PDB entry 8ATT | electron microscopy, 3.44 A resolution | chains B and A of the 5 polymer chains in the assembly

[Chain B]
Name: Mitochondrial transcription factor 1
From: Saccharomyces cerevisiae S288C
Notes: EC 2.1.1.-
UniProtKB: P14908 (MTF1_YEAST); residues 2-341 here = UniProt positions 2-341
Sequence (354 residues; each row starts with the number of its first residue; numbers below 1 keep their minus sign (Met-12 is residue -12)):
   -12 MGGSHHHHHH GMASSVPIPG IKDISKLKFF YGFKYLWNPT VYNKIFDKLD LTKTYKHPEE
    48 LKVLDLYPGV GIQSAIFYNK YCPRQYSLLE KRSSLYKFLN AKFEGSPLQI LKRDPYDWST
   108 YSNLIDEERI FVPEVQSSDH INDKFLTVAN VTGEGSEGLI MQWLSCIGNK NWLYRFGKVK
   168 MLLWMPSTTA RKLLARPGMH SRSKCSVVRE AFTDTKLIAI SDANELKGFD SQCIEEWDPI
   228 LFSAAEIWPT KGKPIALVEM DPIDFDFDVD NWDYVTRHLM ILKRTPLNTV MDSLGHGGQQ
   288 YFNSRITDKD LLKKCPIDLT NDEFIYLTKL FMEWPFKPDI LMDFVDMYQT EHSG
Not modelled in the structure: -12 to 1
Sequence notes: initiating methionine (-12); expression tag (-11 to 1)
Residues lining bound ligands: GTP (guanosine-5'-triphosphate): Thr337, Glu338, His339, Ser340, Gly341
UniProt features mapped onto this chain:
  - binding site (S-adenosyl-L-methionine): Leu23, Glu77, Asp101, Asn137
Reported in the primary citation:
  - mutagenesis - F16A/Y18A, D101A (approximately 30%), Y103A (about 100-fold): decreased catalytic activity

[Chain A]
Name: DNA-directed RNA polymerase, mitochondrial
From: Saccharomyces cerevisiae S288C
Notes: EC 2.7.7.6
UniProtKB: P13433 (RPOM_YEAST); residue numbers follow UniProt; this construct covers 100-1351
Sequence (1262 residues; numbered 90 to 1351; the number before each row is that of its first residue):
    90 GAMGSGIQRP SAVTSMTRTR DVMQLWSLLE ACLQSNLMKR AFSILESLYL VPEHKQRFIE
   150 DYNMYLNSFS KNDPNFPILK MNEKLTNDLE TSFKDVNYND KTLAIMIHHA LNFHSTTSSM
   210 LLKPIISAYL KMSVNGIREI FSCLDILTIS DLNILMNDLK VITPSQLPNS VRPILESLTL
   270 SPTPVNNIEN EEGLNKVEAE NDSKLHKASN ASSDSIKKPS LDPLREVSFH GSTEVLSKDA
   330 EKLIAVDTIG MRVIRHTLLG LSLTPEQKEQ ISKFKFDAND NVLKMKPTKN DDNNNSINFF
   390 EIYNSLPTLE EKKAFESALN IFNQDRQKVL ENRATEAARE RWKHDFEEAK ARGDISIEKN
   450 LNVKLWKWYN EMLPLVKEEI NHCRSLLSEK LSDKKGLNKV DTNRLGYGPY LTLIDPGKMC
   510 VITILELLKL NSTGGVIEGM RTARAVISVG KAIEMEFRSE QVLKSESQAF RDVNKKSPEF
   570 KKLVQNAKSV FRSSQIEQSK ILWPQSIRAR IGSVLISMLI QVAKVSVQGV DPVTKAKVHG
   630 EAPAFAHGYQ YHNGSKLGVL KIHKTLIRQL NGERLIASVQ PQLLPMLVEP KPWVNWRSGG
   690 YHYTQSTLLR TKDSPEQVAY LKAASDNGDI DRVYDGLNVL GRTPWTVNRK VFDVVSQVWN
   750 KGEGFLDIPG AQDEMVLPPA PPKNSDPSIL RAWKLQVKTI ANKFSSDRSN RCDTNYKLEI
   810 ARAFLGEKLY FPHNLDFRGR AYPLSPHFNH LGNDMSRGLL IFWHGKKLGP SGLKWLKIHL
   870 SNLFGFDKLP LKDRVAFTES HLQDIKDSAE NPLTGDRWWT TADKPWQALA TCFELNEVMK
   930 MDNPEEFISH QPVHQDGTCN GLQHYAALGG DVEGATQVNL VPSDKPQDVY AHVARLVQKR
   990 LEIAAEKGDE NAKILKDKIT RKVVKQTVMT NVYGVTYVGA TFQIAKQLSP IFDDRKESLD
  1050 FSKYLTKHVF SAIRELFHSA HLIQDWLGES AKRISKSIRL DVDEKSFKNG NKPDFMSSVI
  1110 WTTPLGLPIV QPYREESKKQ VETNLQTVFI SDPFAVNPVN ARRQKAGLPP NFIHSLDASH
  1170 MLLSAAECGK QGLDFASVHD SYWTHASDID TMNVVLREQF IKLHEVDLVL RLKEEFDQRY
  1230 KNYVKIGKLK RSTDLAQKII RIRKDLSRKL GRSTTLADEI YFEKKRQELL NSPLIEDRNV
  1290 GEKMVTTVSL FEDITDLDAL ELENGGDENS GMSVLLPLRL PEIPPKGDFD VTVLRNSQYF
  1350 FS
Not modelled in the structure: 90-406, 559-588, 1311-1319
Sequence notes: expression tag (90-99)

[Interface between chain B and chain A]
Contacting residue pairs (43; chain B residue first):
  Trp105(B) - Pro776(A)  hydrophobic
  Ser109(B) - Asp775(A)  hydrogen bond
  Asn156(B) - Lys772(A)
  Asn158(B) - Asn773(A)
  Asn158(B) - Ser774(A)  hydrogen bond (side chain-backbone)
  Asn158(B) - Pro776(A)
  Asn158(B) - Leu779(A)
  His265(B) - Tyr638(A)
  Ile268(B) - Tyr638(A)  hydrophobic
  Ile268(B) - Tyr640(A)  hydrophobic
  Leu269(B) - Tyr638(A)  hydrophobic
  Ser280(B) - His636(A)
  Ser280(B) - Lys650(A)
  His283(B) - Pro632(A)
  His283(B) - Ala633(A)
  His283(B) - Ala635(A)
  His283(B) - Lys650(A)
  His283(B) - His652(A)
  Gly284(B) - Pro632(A)
  Met319(B) - Pro621(A)
  Pro322(B) - Val619(A)
  Pro322(B) - Asp620(A)
  Phe323(B) - Val616(A)  hydrophobic
  Phe323(B) - Gln617(A)
  Phe323(B) - Gly618(A)
  Phe323(B) - Gly629(A)
  Leu328(B) - Trp782(A)  hydrophobic
  Met329(B) - Met764(A)  hydrophobic
  Met329(B) - Val786(A)  hydrophobic
  Asp330(B) - Gln639(A)
  Phe331(B) - Ile526(A)
  Phe331(B) - Gln639(A)
  Phe331(B) - Ala790(A)  hydrophobic
  Val332(B) - Gly524(A)
  Val332(B) - Gln639(A)
  Val332(B) - His641(A)
  Asp333(B) - Gly524(A)  hydrogen bond (backbone-backbone)
  Asp333(B) - Ile526(A)
  Met334(B) - Arg530(A)
  Met334(B) - His641(A)
  Tyr335(B) - Asn791(A)
  Gln336(B) - Asn791(A)
  Ser340(B) - Asp802(A)
Other interface residues (no listed pair), chain B (34 interface residues in all): Asp113, Lys157, Trp159, Asp257, Asp279, Leu281, Gly282, Glu320, Lys324, Glu338, Gly341
Other interface residues (no listed pair), chain A (45 interface residues in all): Val525, Val627, His628, Ala631, Phe634, Gly637, Lys645, Leu646, Ile651, Ser777, Lys787, Ser798, Pro835

[In short]
34 residues of chain B and 45 residues of chain A are in contact, with 3 hydrogen bonds. Polar contacts
include Ser109(B)-Asp775(A), Asn158(B)-Ser774(A) and Asp333(B)-Gly524(A). Bound to chain B: GTP. Curated
annotation (UniProt) lists 4 S-adenosyl-L-methionine-binding residues on chain B. The paper reports that
F16A/Y18A, D101A and Y103A of chain B reduce catalytic activity.
Chain B is Mitochondrial transcription factor 1 and chain A is DNA-directed RNA polymerase, mitochondrial,
both from Saccharomyces cerevisiae S288C; the structure, Cryo-EM structure of yeast mitochondrial RNA
polymerase transcription initiation complex with 4-mer RNA, pppGpGpUpA (IC4), was determined by electron
microscopy, deposited together with 8AP1, 8ATV, 8ATW, 8C5S, 8C5U and 8Q63.
